Entry 5X68 (X-ray diffraction, 2.10 A resolution); this record covers chain A.

# Chain A
Molecule: Kynurenine 3-monooxygenase
Source organism: Homo sapiens
Notes: EC 1.14.13.9
UniProtKB: O15229 (KMO_HUMAN); residue numbers follow UniProt; this construct covers 1-374
Sequence (391 residues; row label = number of the first residue in the row; numbers below 1 keep their minus sign (Met-5 is residue -5)):
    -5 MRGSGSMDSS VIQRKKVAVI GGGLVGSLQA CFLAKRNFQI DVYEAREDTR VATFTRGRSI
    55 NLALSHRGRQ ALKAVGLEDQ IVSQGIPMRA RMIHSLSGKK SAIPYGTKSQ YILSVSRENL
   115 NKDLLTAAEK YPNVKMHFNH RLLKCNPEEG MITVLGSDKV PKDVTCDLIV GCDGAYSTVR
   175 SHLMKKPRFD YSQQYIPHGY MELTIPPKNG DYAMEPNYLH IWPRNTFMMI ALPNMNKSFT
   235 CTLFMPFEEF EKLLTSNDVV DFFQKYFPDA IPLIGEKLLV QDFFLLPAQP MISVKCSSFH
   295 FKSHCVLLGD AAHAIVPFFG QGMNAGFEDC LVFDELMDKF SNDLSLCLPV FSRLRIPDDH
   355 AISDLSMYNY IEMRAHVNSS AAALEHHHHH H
Unresolved in the structure: -5 to 7, 47-52, 354-356, 370-385
Modified residues: Lys138, Lys179, Lys289, Lys296 (N-dimethyl-lysine; MLY)
Sequence notes: expression tag (-5 to 0, 375-385)
Small-molecule neighbours: FAD (flavin-adenine dinucleotide): Ile14, Gly15, Gly16, Gly17, Leu18, Val19, Gly20, Tyr37, Glu38, Ala39, Arg40, Ser53, Leu56, Ala57, Arg111, His134, Arg135, Leu136, Cys166, Asp167, Gly168, Thr172, Tyr194, Thr236, Phe238, Leu302, Gly303, Asp304, Pro311, Gln315, Gly316, Met317, Asn318
Curated features (UniProtKB/Swiss-Prot):
  - binding site (FAD): Val19, Tyr37 to Arg40, Ala57, Arg111, Leu136, Thr172, Asp304, Met317, Asn318
  - binding site (L-kynurenine): Arg85, Tyr99, Asn363
  - mutagenesis: Arg85 (R85A/K: Abolishes kynurenine 3-monooxygenase activity), Tyr99 (Y99A: Abolishes kynurenine 3-monooxygenase activity; Y99F: Strongly decreases kynurenine 3-monooxygenase activity), Phe312 to Phe313 (Abolishes NADPH oxidase activity), Phe312 (F312A: Decreases to 30% NADPH oxidase activity), Phe313 (F313A: Decreases to 50% NADPH oxidase activity), Asn363 (N363A: Strongly decreases kynurenine 3-monooxygenase activity; N363D: Abolishes kynurenine 3-monooxygenase activity), Glu366 (E366A/Q: Strongly decreases kynurenine 3-monooxygenase activity), Met367 (M367A: Strongly decreases kynurenine 3-monooxygenase activity; M367L: Strongly decreases kynurenine 3-monooxygenase activity)

# Summary
Ligands of chain A: flavin-adenine dinucleotide. From UniProt: 12 FAD-binding residues, 3 L-kynurenine-binding
residues and 7 mutagenesis sites.
Chain A is Kynurenine 3-monooxygenase (Homo sapiens); the structure, Crystal Structure of Human KMO, was
determined by X-ray diffraction, deposited together with 5X6P, 5X6Q and 5X6R.
